PDB entry 8GSS | X-ray diffraction, 1.90 A resolution | chains A and B

Chain A (and B):
Molecule: Glutathione S-transferase P1-1
From: Homo sapiens
Notes: EC 2.5.1.18; fragment: three intact monomers; chain B of this document is another copy of the same molecule, construct and numbering; everything in this record applies to it too
Reference sequence: P09211 (GSTP1_HUMAN); numbering as in UniProt (aligned over 1-209)
Chain sequence (209 residues; each row starts with the number of its first residue):
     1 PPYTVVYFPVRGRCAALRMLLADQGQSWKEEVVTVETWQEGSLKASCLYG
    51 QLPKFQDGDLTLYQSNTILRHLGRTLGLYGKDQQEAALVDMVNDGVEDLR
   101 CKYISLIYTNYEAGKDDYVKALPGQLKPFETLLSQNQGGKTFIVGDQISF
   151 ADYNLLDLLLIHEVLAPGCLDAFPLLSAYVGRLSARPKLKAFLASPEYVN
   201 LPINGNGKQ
Ligand contacts: glutathione (GSH): Tyr7, Phe8, Arg13, Trp38, Lys44, Gly50, Gln51, Leu52, Pro53, Gln64, Ser65, Asn66

Interface between chain A and chain B:
Contacting residue pairs - 57 pairs, chain A then chain B:
  Leu48(A) with Met91(B), hydrophobic; Pro128(B); Leu132(B), hydrophobic
  Tyr49(A) with Met91(B), hydrogen bond (side chain-backbone); Val92(B); Gly95(B); Pro128(B), hydrophobic; Phe129(B)
  Leu60(A) with Gln84(B)
  Leu62(A) with Ala87(B), hydrophobic
  Tyr63(A) with Met91(B)
  Gln64(A) with Asp94(B); Gly95(B); Asp98(B), hydrogen bond
  Asn66(A) with Asp94(B)
  Thr67(A) with Ala87(B); Asp90(B), hydrogen bond (side chain-backbone); Met91(B), hydrogen bond (side chain-backbone); Asp94(B), hydrogen bond
  Arg70(A) with Arg70(B); Asp90(B)
  His71(A) with Ala87(B)
  Arg74(A) with Tyr79(B), hydrogen bond; Gln83(B); Ala86(B); Ala87(B); Asp90(B), salt bridge
  Thr75(A) with Gln83(B)
  Tyr79(A) with Arg74(B), hydrogen bond; Tyr79(B)
  Gln83(A) with Arg74(B); Thr75(B)
  Gln84(A) with Leu60(B)
  Ala86(A) with Arg74(B)
  Ala87(A) with Leu62(B), hydrophobic; Thr67(B); His71(B); Arg74(B)
  Asp90(A) with Thr67(B), hydrogen bond (backbone-side chain); Arg70(B); Arg74(B), salt bridge
  Met91(A) with Leu48(B), hydrophobic; Tyr49(B), hydrogen bond (backbone-side chain); Leu62(B), hydrophobic; Tyr63(B), hydrogen bond (side chain-backbone); Thr67(B), hydrogen bond (backbone-side chain)
  Val92(A) with Tyr49(B)
  Asp94(A) with Gln64(B); Asn66(B); Thr67(B), hydrogen bond
  Gly95(A) with Tyr49(B); Gln64(B)
  Asp98(A) with Gln64(B), hydrogen bond
  Pro128(A) with Leu48(B); Tyr49(B), hydrophobic
  Leu132(A) with Leu48(B), hydrophobic; Tyr49(B)
Interface residues without a listed pair, chain A (28 interface residues in all): Leu88, Phe129, Thr131
Interface residues without a listed pair, chain B (28 interface residues in all): Thr61, Leu88

Summary:
Chain A and chain B each contribute 28 residues to their interface; the contacts include 13 hydrogen bonds and
2 salt bridges. Polar contacts include Arg74(A)-Asp90(B), Tyr49(A)-Met91(B) and Gln64(A)-Asp98(B). Chain A
binds glutathione.
Both chains are Glutathione S-transferase P1-1 (Homo sapiens). Entry 8GSS (Human glutathione S-transferase
P1-1, complex with glutathione) was determined by X-ray diffraction (same publication as 10GS, 5GSS, 6GSS,
7GSS and 9GSS).
